Entry 6H20 (X-ray diffraction, 1.40 A resolution); this record covers chain A.

# Chain A
Protein: Probable glutamine-binding lipoprotein GlnH (GLNBP)
From: Mycobacterium tuberculosis (strain ATCC 25618 / H37Rv)
UniProtKB: P96257 (P96257_MYCTU); numbering as in UniProt (aligned over 42-328)
Sequence (287 residues; each row starts with the number of its first residue):
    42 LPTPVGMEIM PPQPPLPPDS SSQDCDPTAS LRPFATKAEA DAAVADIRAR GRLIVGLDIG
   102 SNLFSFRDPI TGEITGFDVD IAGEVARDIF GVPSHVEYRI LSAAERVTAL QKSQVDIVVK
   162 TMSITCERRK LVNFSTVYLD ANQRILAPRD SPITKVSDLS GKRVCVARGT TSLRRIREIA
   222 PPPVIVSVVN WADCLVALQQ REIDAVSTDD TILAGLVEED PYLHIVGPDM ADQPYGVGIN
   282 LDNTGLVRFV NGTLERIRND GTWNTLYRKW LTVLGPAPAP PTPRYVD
Disulfide bonds: Cys66-Cys167, Cys206-Cys235
What the authors report for this chain:
  - conformationally variable residues (loop rearrangement): Asp99 to Asn103, Asp109 to Gly113

# In short
The paper reports conformational variability at Asp99 and Asp109.
Chain A is Probable glutamine-binding lipoprotein GlnH (GLNBP) (Mycobacterium tuberculosis (strain ATCC 25618
/ H37Rv)); the structure, GlnH bound to Asn, Mycobacterium tuberculosis, was determined by X-ray diffraction
(same publication as 6H1U and 6H2T).
